PDB entry 7XR2 | electron microscopy, 3.10 A resolution | chains B and l of the 17 polymer chains in the assembly

# Chain B
Name: VP3
From: Scylla serrata reovirus SZ-2007
UniProt: E9LEU6 (E9LEU6_9REOV); residue numbers follow UniProt; this construct covers 1-854
Chain sequence (854 residues; each row starts with the number of its first residue):
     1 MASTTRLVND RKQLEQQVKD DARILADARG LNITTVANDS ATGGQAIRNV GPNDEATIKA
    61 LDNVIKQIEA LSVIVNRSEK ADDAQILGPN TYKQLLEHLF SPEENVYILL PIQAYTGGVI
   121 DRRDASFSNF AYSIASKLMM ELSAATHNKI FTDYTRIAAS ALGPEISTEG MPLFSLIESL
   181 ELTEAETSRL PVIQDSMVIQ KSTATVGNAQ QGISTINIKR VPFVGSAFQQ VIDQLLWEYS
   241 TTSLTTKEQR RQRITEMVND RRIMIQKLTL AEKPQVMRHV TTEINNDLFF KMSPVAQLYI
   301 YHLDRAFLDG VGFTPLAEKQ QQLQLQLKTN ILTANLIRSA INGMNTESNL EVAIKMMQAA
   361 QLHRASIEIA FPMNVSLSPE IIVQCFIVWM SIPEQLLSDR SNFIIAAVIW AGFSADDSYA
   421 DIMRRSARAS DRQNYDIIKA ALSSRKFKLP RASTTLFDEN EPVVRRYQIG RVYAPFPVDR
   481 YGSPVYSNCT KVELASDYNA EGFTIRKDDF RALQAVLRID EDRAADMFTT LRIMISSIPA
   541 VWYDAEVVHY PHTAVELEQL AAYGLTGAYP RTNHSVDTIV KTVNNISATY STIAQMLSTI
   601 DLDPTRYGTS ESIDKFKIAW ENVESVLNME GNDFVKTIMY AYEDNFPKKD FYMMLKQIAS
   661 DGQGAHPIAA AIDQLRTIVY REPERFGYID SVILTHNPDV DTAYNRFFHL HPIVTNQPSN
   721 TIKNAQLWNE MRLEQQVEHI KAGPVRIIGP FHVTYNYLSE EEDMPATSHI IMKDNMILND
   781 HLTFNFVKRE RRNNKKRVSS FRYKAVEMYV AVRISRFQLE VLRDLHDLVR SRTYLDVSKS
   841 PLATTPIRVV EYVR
Not modelled in the structure: 801-808

# Chain l
Name: VP12
From: Scylla serrata reovirus SZ-2007
UniProt: G9BDA8 (G9BDA8_9REOV); residue numbers follow UniProt; this construct covers 1-274
Chain sequence (274 residues; numbered 1 to 274; the number before each row is that of its first residue):
     1 MNLEINNFAP AISSIGSQLC SLSAQKLLTC RKQYGNGAKS FEEFYAEIGG IIGMMGINSQ
    61 TPSGIREAIY RLYQSAFLFG DIFPESFGIQ NTQNIKPPPG FTAPAKKLEV VLPQGGAFDL
   121 IYNNGEIRVT TTRNVQAGDL VCTVTFPIQG SVIATRNCHV NEIGGQLTTT RPEIIASVPM
   181 PARTVIVASF DAIEIGYGEG DDLFAIGIAI LSNRFNGQIT PMSRHNYMTQ MFANLPANMS
   241 ERDSSAVLHF AQAAPVVLGM MERLTGAPKW VLDY
From the paper describing this entry:
  - self-association interface (contacts with another copy of this molecule); pairs are residue here / residue on that copy: Lys96-Arg31 (hydrogen bond), Lys32

# Interface between chain B and chain l
Pairs across the interface (24; chain B residue first):
  Gln200(B) with Glu47(l)
  Lys201(B) with Lys39(l)
  Ser202(B) with Lys39(l)
  Thr203(B) with Gly35(l), hydrogen bond (side chain-backbone); Phe44(l)
  Ala204(B) with Gln33(l)
  Thr205(B) with Gln33(l), hydrogen bond (backbone-backbone); Tyr34(l), hydrogen bond (side chain-backbone); Gly35(l)
  Arg220(B) with Glu47(l), salt bridge; Ile48(l)
  Gln230(B) with Ile51(l)
  Ala703(B) with Ile89(l), hydrophobic
  Tyr704(B) with Asn91(l)
  Gln717(B) with Gln93(l), hydrogen bond
  Arg816(B) with Gln93(l), hydrogen bond
  Phe817(B) with Met55(l)
  Leu819(B) with Met55(l)
  Glu820(B) with Asn58(l), hydrogen bond
  Leu822(B) with Asn58(l)
  Arg823(B) with Glu85(l), salt bridge
  Asp827(B) with Asn58(l); Gln60(l)
  Arg830(B) with Asn58(l), hydrogen bond
Other interface residues (no listed pair), chain B (25 interface residues in all): Thr215, Gln234, Arg681, Gln818, Val821, His826
Other interface residues (no listed pair), chain l (20 interface residues in all): Gln18, Lys26, Asn36, Gly37, Gly88

# Summary
Chain B and chain l form an interface of 25 and 20 residues respectively, with 7 hydrogen bonds and 2 salt
bridges. Polar pairs include Arg220(B)-Glu47(l), Arg823(B)-Glu85(l) and Thr203(B)-Gly35(l). From the paper: a
self-association interface involving Lys32(l) and Lys96(l).
Chain B is VP3 and chain l is VP12, both from Scylla serrata reovirus SZ-2007; the structure, 3.1 Angstrom
cryoEM icosahedral reconstruction of mud crab reovirus, was determined by electron microscopy (same
publication as 7XR3).
